Entry 6YLK (X-ray diffraction, 1.65 A resolution); this record covers chain A.

== Chain A ==
Molecule: Cyclin-dependent kinase 2
Organism: Homo sapiens
Notes: EC 2.7.11.22
Reference sequence: P24941 (CDK2_HUMAN); residues 1-298 here = UniProt positions 1-298
Chain sequence (303 residues; numbered -4 to 298; the number before each row is that of its first residue; numbers below 1 keep their minus sign (Gly-4 is residue -4)):
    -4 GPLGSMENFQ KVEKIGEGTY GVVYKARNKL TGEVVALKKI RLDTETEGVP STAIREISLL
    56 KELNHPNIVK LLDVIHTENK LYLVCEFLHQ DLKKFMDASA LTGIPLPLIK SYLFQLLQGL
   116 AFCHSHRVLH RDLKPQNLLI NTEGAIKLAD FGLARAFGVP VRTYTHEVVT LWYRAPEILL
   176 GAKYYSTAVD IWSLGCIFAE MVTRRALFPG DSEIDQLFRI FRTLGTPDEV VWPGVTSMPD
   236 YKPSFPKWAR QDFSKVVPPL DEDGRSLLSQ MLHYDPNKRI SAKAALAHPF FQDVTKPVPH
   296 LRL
Unresolved in the structure: 38-45
Construct notes: expression tag (-4 to 0); engineered mutation Cys80 (Phe in P24941), Ala177 (Cys in P24941)
Ligand contacts: OY2 (methyl 4-ethyl-1-propanoyl-2,3-dihydroquinoxaline-6-carboxylate): Ile10, Gly11, Val18, Ala31, Leu32, Lys33, Val64, Leu78, Val79, Cys80, Glu81, Phe82, Leu83, Leu134, Ala144, Asp145
Swiss-Prot annotation at these positions:
  - active site: Asp127 (Proton acceptor)
  - binding site (ATP): Ile10 to Val18, Lys33, Glu81 to Leu83, Asp86, Lys129 to Asn132, Asp145
  - binding site (Mg(2+)): Asn132, Asp145
  - site (CDK7 binding): Lys9, Lys88, Lys89, Leu166
  - modified residue: Met1 (N-acetylmethionine), Lys6 (N6-acetyllysine), Thr14 (Phosphothreonine), Tyr15 (Phosphotyrosine), Tyr19 (Phosphotyrosine), Thr160 (Phosphothreonine)
From the paper describing this entry:
  - binding site for OY2: Val18, Cys80, Leu83

== In short ==
Chain A binds compound OY2. Curated annotation (UniProt) lists active-site residue Asp127, 19 ATP-binding
residues and Mg2+-binding residues Asn132 and Asp145. The paper reports a binding site for OY2 at Val18, Cys80
and Leu83.
Chain A is Cyclin-dependent kinase 2 (Homo sapiens); the structure, Cdk2(F80C) with Covalent Adduct TK22 at
F80C, was determined by X-ray diffraction, deposited together with 6YL1 and 6YL6.
